PDB entry 7SSK | X-ray diffraction, 2.36 A resolution | chain A

Chain A:
Name: Histone acetyltransferase p300
Source organism: Homo sapiens
Notes: EC 2.3.1.48, 2.3.1.-
UniProtKB: Q09472 (EP300_HUMAN); numbering as in UniProt; present here: 1048-1517, 1582-1664
Amino-acid sequence (569 residues; numbered 1039 to 1664; 57 numbers in that range are skipped by the numbering (no residue carries them; nothing is unmodelled there); the number before each row is that of its first residue):
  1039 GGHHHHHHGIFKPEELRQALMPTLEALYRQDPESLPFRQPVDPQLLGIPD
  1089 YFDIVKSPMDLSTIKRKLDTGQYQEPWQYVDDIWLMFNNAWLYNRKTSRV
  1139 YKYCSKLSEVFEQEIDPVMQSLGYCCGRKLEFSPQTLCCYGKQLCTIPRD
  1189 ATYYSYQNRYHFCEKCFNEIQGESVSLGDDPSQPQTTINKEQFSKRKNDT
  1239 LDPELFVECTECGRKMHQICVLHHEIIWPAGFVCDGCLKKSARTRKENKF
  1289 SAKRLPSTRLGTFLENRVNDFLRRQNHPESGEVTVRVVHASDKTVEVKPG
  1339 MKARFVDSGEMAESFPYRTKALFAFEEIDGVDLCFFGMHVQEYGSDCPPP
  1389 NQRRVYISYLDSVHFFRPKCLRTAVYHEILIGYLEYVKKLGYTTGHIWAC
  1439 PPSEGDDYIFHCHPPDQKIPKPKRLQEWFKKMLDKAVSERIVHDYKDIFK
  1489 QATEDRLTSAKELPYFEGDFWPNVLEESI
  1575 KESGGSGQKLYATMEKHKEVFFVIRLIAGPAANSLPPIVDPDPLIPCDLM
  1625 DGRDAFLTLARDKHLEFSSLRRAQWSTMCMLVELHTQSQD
Unresolved in the structure: 1039-1046, 1174-1237, 1494-1496, 1575-1583, 1662-1664
Sequence notes: expression tag (1039-1047); engineered mutation F1467 (Tyr in Q09472); linker (1577-1581)
Bound ions: Zn2+ site 1: C1163, C1164, H1255, C1258; Zn2+ site 2: C1247, C1250, C1272, C1275
Residues lining bound ligands: C3I (N-[2-(4-methoxyanilino)-2-oxoethyl]-N-methyl-1-phenylcyclopentane-1-carboxamide): F1374, L1398, D1399, S1400, Y1414, P1440, G1443, D1444, D1445, Y1446, H1451, P1452, Q1455, K1456, I1457, P1458, L1463, W1466
UniProt features mapped onto this chain:
  - region: Y1397 to D1399 (Interaction with histone)
  - binding site (acetyl-CoA): L1398 to S1400, R1410, T1411, I1457, R1462, W1466
  - modified residue (N6-acetyllysine): K1180, K1336, K1473, K1499, K1583

Overview:
Ligands of chain A: compound C3I. C1163, C1164, H1255 and C1258 coordinate Zn2+ site 1. C1247, C1250, C1272
and C1275 coordinate Zn2+ site 2. Curated annotation (UniProt) lists 8 acetyl-CoA-binding residues.
Chain A is Histone acetyltransferase p300 (Homo sapiens); the structure, Human P300 complexed with a
glycine-based inhibitor, was determined by X-ray diffraction together with 7SS8 and 7SZQ from the same study.
